PDB entry 3J9T | electron microscopy, 6.90 A resolution (low resolution: residue-level contacts below are approximate; hydrogen-bond / salt-bridge calls are withheld) | chains J and I of the 28 polymer chains in the assembly

[Chain J]
Protein: V-type proton ATPase subunit G
Source organism: Saccharomyces cerevisiae
UniProt: P48836 (VATG_YEAST); numbering as in UniProt (aligned over 1-114)
Chain sequence (114 residues; numbered 1 to 114; the number before each row is that of its first residue):
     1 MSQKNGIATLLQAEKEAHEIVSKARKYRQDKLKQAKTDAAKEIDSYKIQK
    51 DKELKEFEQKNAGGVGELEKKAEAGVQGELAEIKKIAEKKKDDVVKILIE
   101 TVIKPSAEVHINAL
Unresolved in the structure: 1, 107-114

[Chain I]
Protein: V-type proton ATPase subunit E
Source organism: Saccharomyces cerevisiae
UniProt: P22203 (VATE_YEAST); numbering as in UniProt (aligned over 1-233)
Chain sequence (233 residues; numbered 1 to 233; the number before each row is that of its first residue):
     1 MSSAITALTPNQVNDELNKMQAFIRKEAEEKAKEIQLKADQEYEIEKTNI
    51 VRNETNNIDGNFKSKLKKAMLSQQITKSTIANKMRLKVLSAREQSLDGIF
   101 EETKEKLSGIANNRDEYKPILQSLIVEALLKLLEPKAIVKALERDVDLIE
   151 SMKDDIMREYGEKAQRAPLEEIVISNDYLNKDLVSGGVVVSNASDKIEIN
   201 NTLEERLKLLSEEALPAIRLELYGPSKTRKFFD
Unresolved in the structure: 1-7, 225-233

[Chain J / chain I interface]
Pairs across the interface (98):
  Gly6(J) - Leu17(I)
  Thr9(J) - Gln21(I)
  Leu10(J) - Met20(I)
  Leu10(J) - Ile24(I)
  Ala13(J) - Gln21(I)
  Ala13(J) - Ile24(I)
  Ala13(J) - Arg25(I)
  Glu14(J) - Ile24(I)
  Glu16(J) - Arg25(I)
  Ala17(J) - Ile24(I)
  Ala17(J) - Ala28(I)
  Ile20(J) - Ala28(I)
  Ile20(J) - Glu29(I)
  Ala24(J) - Ala32(I)
  Ala24(J) - Ile35(I)
  Arg25(J) - Ile35(I)
  Tyr27(J) - Gln36(I)
  Tyr27(J) - Asp40(I)
  Arg28(J) - Ala39(I)
  Arg28(J) - Glu42(I)
  Lys31(J) - Ala39(I)
  Lys31(J) - Asp40(I)
  Lys31(J) - Tyr43(I)
  Leu32(J) - Glu42(I)
  Leu32(J) - Glu46(I)
  Gln34(J) - Tyr43(I)
  Ala35(J) - Tyr43(I)
  Ala35(J) - Glu46(I)
  Ala35(J) - Lys47(I)
  Lys36(J) - Glu46(I)
  Asp38(J) - Tyr43(I)
  Asp38(J) - Lys47(I)
  Ala39(J) - Lys47(I)
  Ala39(J) - Ile50(I)
  Ala39(J) - Val51(I)
  Ile43(J) - Val51(I)
  Ile43(J) - Ile58(I)
  Tyr46(J) - Thr55(I)
  Tyr46(J) - Asp59(I)
  Lys50(J) - Ile58(I)
  Lys50(J) - Asp59(I)
  Leu54(J) - Phe62(I)
  Leu54(J) - Lys65(I)
  Leu54(J) - Leu66(I)
  Phe57(J) - Leu66(I)
  Phe57(J) - Ala69(I)
  Phe57(J) - Met70(I)
  Phe57(J) - Gln73(I)
  Asn61(J) - Ala69(I)
  Asn61(J) - Gln73(I)
  Leu68(J) - Ile80(I)
  Leu68(J) - Lys83(I)
  Glu69(J) - Lys83(I)
  Lys71(J) - Met84(I)
  Ala72(J) - Met84(I)
  Ala72(J) - Lys87(I)
  Glu73(J) - Lys87(I)
  Val76(J) - Met84(I)
  Val76(J) - Val88(I)
  Glu79(J) - Val88(I)
  Leu80(J) - Lys87(I)
  Leu80(J) - Val88(I)
  Ile83(J) - Val88(I)
  Ile83(J) - Ala91(I)
  Ile83(J) - Arg92(I)
  Ile83(J) - Ser95(I)
  Ile83(J) - Tyr223(I)
  Ile86(J) - Leu222(I)
  Ile86(J) - Tyr223(I)
  Ala87(J) - Ser95(I)
  Lys90(J) - Glu221(I)
  Lys90(J) - Leu222(I)
  Lys91(J) - Ser95(I)
  Lys91(J) - Gly98(I)
  Lys91(J) - Ile99(I)
  Lys91(J) - Glu102(I)
  Asp92(J) - Glu102(I)
  Asp92(J) - Lys106(I)
  Val94(J) - Ile218(I)
  Val94(J) - Glu221(I)
  Val95(J) - Ile99(I)
  Val95(J) - Glu102(I)
  Val95(J) - Thr103(I)
  Val95(J) - Lys106(I)
  Lys96(J) - Lys106(I)
  Leu98(J) - Ile99(I)
  Leu98(J) - Thr103(I)
  Leu98(J) - Leu210(I)
  Leu98(J) - Ala214(I)
  Ile99(J) - Thr103(I)
  Ile99(J) - Leu107(I)
  Thr101(J) - Leu210(I)
  Val102(J) - Leu210(I)
  Ile103(J) - Ile120(I)
  Ile103(J) - Ser123(I)
  Pro105(J) - Glu127(I)
  Ser106(J) - Glu127(I)
  Ser106(J) - Arg206(I)
Also at the interface, not in a pair above, chain J (56 interface residues in all): Ser2, Val21, Glu42, Lys47, Glu53, Gly64, Gly75
Also at the interface, not in a pair above, chain I (61 interface residues in all): Asn14, Lys31, Glu54, Ser72, Thr76, Lys77, Thr79, Leu124, Leu203, Leu207

[In short]
56 residues of chain J face 61 of chain I across their interface.
Chain J is V-type proton ATPase subunit G and chain I is V-type proton ATPase subunit E, both from
Saccharomyces cerevisiae; the structure, Yeast V-ATPase state 1, was determined by electron microscopy,
deposited together with 3J9U and 3J9V.
